Entry 2RHG (X-ray diffraction, 2.00 A resolution); this record covers chains A and B.

# Chain A
Name: Tryptophan synthase alpha chain
Source organism: Salmonella typhimurium
Notes: EC 4.2.1.20
UniProt: P00929 (TRPA_SALTY); residue numbers follow UniProt; this construct covers 1-268
Amino-acid sequence (268 residues; row label = number of the first residue in the row):
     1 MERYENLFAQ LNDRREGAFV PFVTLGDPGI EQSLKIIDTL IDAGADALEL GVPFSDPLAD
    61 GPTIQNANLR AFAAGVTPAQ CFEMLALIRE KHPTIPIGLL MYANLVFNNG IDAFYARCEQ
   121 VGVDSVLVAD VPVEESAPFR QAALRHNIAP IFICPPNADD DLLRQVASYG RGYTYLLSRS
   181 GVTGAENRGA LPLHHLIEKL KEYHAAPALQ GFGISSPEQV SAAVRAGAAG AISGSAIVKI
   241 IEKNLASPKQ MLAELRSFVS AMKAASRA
Unresolved in the structure: 179-195, 268
Small-molecule neighbours: indole-3-glycerol phosphate (IGP): F22, A59, D60, I64, L100, Y102, A129, I153, Y175, F212, G213, I214, I232, S233, G234, S235

# Chain B
Name: Tryptophan synthase beta chain
Source organism: Salmonella typhimurium
Notes: EC 4.2.1.20
UniProt: P0A2K1 (TRPB_SALTY); residue numbers follow UniProt; this construct covers 1-397
Amino-acid sequence (397 residues; numbered 1 to 397; the number before each row is that of its first residue):
     1 MTTLLNPYFG EFGGMYVPQI LMPALNQLEE AFVSAQKDPE FQAQFADLLK NYAGRPTALT
    61 KCQNITAGTR TTLYLKREDL LHGGAHKTNQ VLGQALLAKR MGKSEIIAET GAGQHGVASA
   121 LASALLGLKC RIYMGAKDVE RQSPNVFRMR LMGAEVIPVH SGSATLKDAC NEALRDWSGS
   181 YETAHYMLGT AAGPHPYPTI VREFQRMIGE ETKAQILDKE GRLPDAVIAC VGGGSNAIGM
   241 FADFINDTSV GLIGVEPGGH GIETGEHGAP LKHGRVGIYF GMKAPMMQTA DGQIEESYSI
   301 SAGLDFPSVG PQHAYLNSIG RADYVSITDD EALEAFKTLC RHEGIIPALE SSHALAHALK
   361 MMREQPEKEQ LLVVNLSGRG DKDIFTVHDI LKARGEI
Unresolved in the structure: 1, 134-144, 158-172, 392-397
Covalently attached groups: pyridoxal phosphate (PLP) linked to K87
Bound ions: Na+: G232, F306, S308
Small-molecule neighbours: pyridoxal phosphate (PLP): A85, H86, Q114, G189, T190, C230, V231, G232, G233, G234, S235, N236, G303, L304, A348, E350, S351, S377, G378

# How chain A and chain B interact
Pairs across the interface (48; chain A residue first):
  P53(A) - Q293(B)  hydrogen bond (backbone-side chain)
  F54(A) - G292(B)
  F54(A) - Q293(B)
  S55(A) - Q293(B)  hydrogen bond (backbone-side chain)
  S55(A) - I294(B)  hydrogen bond (side chain-backbone)
  D56(A) - Y279(B)
  D56(A) - I294(B)
  L58(A) - L174(B)  hydrophobic
  A59(A) - P18(B)  hydrophobic
  F72(A) - Q293(B)
  T77(A) - D291(B)
  P78(A) - D291(B)
  A103(A) - I278(B)  hydrophobic
  N104(A) - G277(B)
  N104(A) - I278(B)  hydrogen bond (side chain-backbone)
  N104(A) - Q288(B)  hydrogen bond
  N104(A) - G292(B)  hydrogen bond (side chain-backbone)
  L105(A) - D291(B)
  L105(A) - G292(B)
  F107(A) - V276(B)
  F107(A) - I278(B)  hydrophobic
  F107(A) - K283(B)
  N108(A) - R275(B)  hydrogen bond
  N108(A) - Q288(B)
  N108(A) - A290(B)  hydrogen bond (side chain-backbone)
  N108(A) - D291(B)  hydrogen bond (side chain-backbone)
  N108(A) - G292(B)
  A129(A) - P18(B)
  D130(A) - Y16(B)
  D130(A) - V17(B)  hydrogen bond (backbone-backbone)
  P132(A) - M15(B)
  P132(A) - V17(B)
  P132(A) - Q19(B)
  P132(A) - M22(B)  hydrophobic
  V133(A) - Q19(B)  hydrogen bond (backbone-side chain)
  E134(A) - Q19(B)  hydrogen bond
  E134(A) - M22(B)
  E135(A) - Y8(B)  hydrogen bond
  E135(A) - G14(B)
  E135(A) - M15(B)  hydrogen bond (side chain-backbone)
  E135(A) - Y16(B)
  F139(A) - I278(B)  hydrophobic
  I153(A) - Q19(B)
  P155(A) - Q19(B)
  N157(A) - I20(B)
  N157(A) - P23(B)
  N157(A) - Y181(B)  hydrogen bond
  L162(A) - Q19(B)
Interface residues without a listed pair, chain A (27 interface residues in all): V131, L177
Interface residues without a listed pair, chain B (27 interface residues in all): T2, G281, T289

# In short
Chain A and chain B each contribute 27 residues to their interface, with 15 hydrogen bonds. Polar contacts
include P53(A)-Q293(B), S55(A)-Q293(B) and S55(A)-I294(B). Bound to chain A: indole-3-glycerol phosphate.
Covalently linked pyridoxal phosphate: at K87(B). G232(B), F306(B) and S308(B) form the Na+ site.
Chain A is Tryptophan synthase alpha chain and chain B is Tryptophan synthase beta chain, both from Salmonella
typhimurium; the structure, Tryptophan synthase complexed with IGP, pH 7.0, internal aldimine, was determined
by X-ray diffraction.
